Entry 5L4Z (X-ray diffraction, 1.84 A resolution); this record covers chain A.

== Chain A ==
Protein: Cytosolic purine 5'-nucleotidase
Organism: Homo sapiens
Notes: EC 3.1.3.5
Reference sequence: P49902 (5NTC_HUMAN); numbering as in UniProt (aligned over 1-536)
Amino-acid sequence (555 residues; row label = number of the first residue in the row; numbers below 1 keep their minus sign (Met-18 is residue -18)):
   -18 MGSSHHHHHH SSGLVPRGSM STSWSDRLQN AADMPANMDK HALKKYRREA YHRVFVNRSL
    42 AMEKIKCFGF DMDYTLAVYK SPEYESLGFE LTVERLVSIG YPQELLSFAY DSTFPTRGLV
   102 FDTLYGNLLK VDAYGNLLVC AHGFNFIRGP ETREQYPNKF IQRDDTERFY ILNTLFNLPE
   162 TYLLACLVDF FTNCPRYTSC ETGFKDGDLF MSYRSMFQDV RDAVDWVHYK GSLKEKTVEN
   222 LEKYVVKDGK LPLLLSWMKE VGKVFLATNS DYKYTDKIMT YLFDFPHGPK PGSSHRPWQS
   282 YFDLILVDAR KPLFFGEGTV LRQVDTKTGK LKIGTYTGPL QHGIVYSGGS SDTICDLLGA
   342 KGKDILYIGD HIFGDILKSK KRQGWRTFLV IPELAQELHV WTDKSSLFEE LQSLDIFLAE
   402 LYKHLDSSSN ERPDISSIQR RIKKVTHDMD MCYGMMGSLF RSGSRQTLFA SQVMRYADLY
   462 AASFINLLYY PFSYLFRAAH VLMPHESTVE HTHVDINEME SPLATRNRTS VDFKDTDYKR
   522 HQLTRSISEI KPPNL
Disordered / not traced: -18 to 2, 402-417, 489-536
Differences from the reference sequence: initiating methionine (-18); expression tag (-17 to 0); engineered mutation Trp238 (Arg in P49902)
UniProt features mapped onto this chain:
  - active site: Asp52 (Nucleophile), Asp54 (Proton donor)
  - binding site (GMP): Asp52, Asp54, Arg202, Asp206, Lys215, Thr249, Asn250, Lys292
  - binding site (IMP): Asp52, Asp54, Arg202, Asp206, Lys215, Thr249, Asn250, Ser251, Lys292
  - binding site (Mg(2+)): Asp52, Asp54, Asp351
  - binding site ((2R)-2,3-bisphosphoglycerate): Arg144, Lys362, Tyr457
  - binding site (ATP): Arg144, Asn154, Gln453, Arg456
  - binding site (dATP): Arg144, Asn154, Gln453, Arg456
  - binding site (adenosine): Asn154, Met436, Gln453
  - binding site (P(1),P(4)-bis(5'-adenosyl) tetraphosphate): Asn154, Lys362, Gln453, Tyr457
  - modified residue (Phosphoserine): Ser418, Ser502, Ser511, Ser527
  - natural variant: Leu460 (L460P: In SPG45; uncertain significance)
  - mutagenesis: Asp52 (D52N: Loss of 5' nucleotidase activity)
Reported in the primary citation:
  - disease-associated variants - R238W (23-fold): increased catalytic activity on ATP
  - mutagenesis - R238W: decreased stability
  - conformationally variable residues (loop rearrangement, order/disorder transition, side-chain flip): Thr3 to Glu30, Trp238, Gly355 to Gly365, Ile397 to His405
  - disease-associated variants - R238W: decreased stability

== Overview ==
From UniProt: active-site residues Asp52 and Asp54, 8 GMP-binding residues, 9 IMP-binding residues and 3
Mg2+-binding residues. From the paper: R238W increases catalytic activity on ATP; conformational variability
at Thr3, Trp238 and Gly355 among others.
Chain A is Cytosolic purine 5'-nucleotidase (Homo sapiens); the structure, Crystal structure of enzyme in
purine metabolism, was determined by X-ray diffraction, deposited together with 5K7Y and 5L50.
